PDB entry 2B5R | X-ray diffraction, 1.65 A resolution | chains A and C

[Chain A]
Name: Beta-lactamase TEM
Organism: Escherichia coli
Notes: EC 3.5.2.6
UniProt: P62593 (BLAT_ECOLI); residues 26-288 here correspond to UniProt positions 24-286 (UniProt number = residue number - 2)
Sequence (263 residues; row label = number of the first residue in the row):
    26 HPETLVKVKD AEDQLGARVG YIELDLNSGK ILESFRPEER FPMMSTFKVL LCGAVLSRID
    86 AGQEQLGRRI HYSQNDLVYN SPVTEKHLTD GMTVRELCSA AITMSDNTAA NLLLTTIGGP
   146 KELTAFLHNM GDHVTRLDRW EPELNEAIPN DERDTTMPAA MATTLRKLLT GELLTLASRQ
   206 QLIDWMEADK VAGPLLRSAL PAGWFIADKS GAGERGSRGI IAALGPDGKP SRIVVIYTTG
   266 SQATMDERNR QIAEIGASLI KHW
Disulfide bonds: C77-C123
Construct notes: engineered mutation I84 (Val82 in P62593), Y104 (Glu102 in P62593), N105 (Tyr103 in P62593)
UniProt features mapped onto this chain:
  - active site: S70 (Acyl-ester intermediate), E168 (Proton acceptor)
  - binding site (substrate): K234 to G236

[Chain C]
Name: Beta-lactamase inhibitory protein
Organism: Streptomyces clavuligerus
UniProt: P35804 (BLIP_STRCL); residues 1001-1165 here correspond to UniProt positions 37-201 (UniProt number = residue number - 964)
Sequence (165 residues; each row starts with the number of its first residue):
  1001 AGVMTGAKFT QIQFGMTRQQ VLDIAGAENC ETGGSFGDSI HCRGHAAGDY YAYATFGFTS
  1061 AAADAKVDSK SQEKLLAPSA PTLTLAKFNQ VTVGMTRAQV LATVGQGSCT TWSEYYPAYP
  1121 STAGVTLSLS CFDVDGYSST GFYRGSAHLW FTDGVLQGKR QWDLV
Disulfide bonds: C1109-C1131

[How chain A and chain C interact]
Pairs across the interface (54):
  S70(A) - Y1050(C)  hydrogen bond
  K73(A) - Y1050(C)
  Q99(A) - H1148(C)
  Q99(A) - W1150(C)
  N100(A) - W1150(C)
  N100(A) - R1160(C)  hydrogen bond (backbone-side chain)
  L102(A) - W1162(C)
  V103(A) - W1112(C)
  V103(A) - W1162(C)  hydrophobic
  Y104(A) - E1073(C)
  Y104(A) - G1141(C)
  Y104(A) - Y1143(C)  hydrogen bond (side chain-backbone)
  N105(A) - Y1050(C)
  N105(A) - E1073(C)  hydrogen bond (backbone-side chain)
  N105(A) - K1074(C)  hydrogen bond
  N105(A) - G1141(C)  hydrogen bond (side chain-backbone)
  S106(A) - Y1053(C)
  S106(A) - E1073(C)  hydrogen bond (backbone-side chain)
  P107(A) - F1036(C)
  P107(A) - Y1053(C)
  V108(A) - S1035(C)
  E110(A) - S1071(C)  hydrogen bond
  E110(A) - S1113(C)
  K111(A) - S1035(C)
  K111(A) - F1036(C)  hydrogen bond (side chain-backbone)
  K111(A) - G1037(C)
  K111(A) - S1039(C)  hydrogen bond
  H112(A) - S1035(C)  hydrogen bond (side chain-backbone)
  T114(A) - Y1115(C)
  M129(A) - F1036(C)  hydrophobic
  M129(A) - Y1051(C)
  S130(A) - D1049(C)  hydrogen bond
  S130(A) - Y1050(C)
  N132(A) - Y1050(C)  hydrogen bond
  E166(A) - Y1050(C)
  P167(A) - W1162(C)
  E168(A) - W1162(C)
  N170(A) - Y1050(C)  hydrogen bond
  K215(A) - R1043(C)
  V216(A) - G1048(C)
  V216(A) - D1049(C)
  K234(A) - D1049(C)  salt bridge
  S235(A) - D1049(C)  hydrogen bond
  G236(A) - D1049(C)
  A237(A) - Y1050(C)
  A237(A) - F1142(C)
  G238(A) - F1142(C)
  E239(A) - R1144(C)  salt bridge
  R240(A) - R1144(C)
  R243(A) - A1047(C)  hydrogen bond (side chain-backbone)
  R243(A) - G1048(C)
  R243(A) - D1049(C)  salt bridge
  M270(A) - A1047(C)
  N274(A) - A1047(C)  hydrogen bond (side chain-backbone)
Interface residues without a listed pair, chain A (36 interface residues in all): E171, P219
Interface residues without a listed pair, chain C (31 interface residues in all): D1038, H1041, T1055, S1128, S1146, K1159

[Overview]
The interface between chain A and chain C involves 36 residues on one side and 31 on the other, with 17
hydrogen bonds and 3 salt bridges. Polar pairs include K234(A)-D1049(C), E239(A)-R1144(C) and
R243(A)-D1049(C).
Chain A is Beta-lactamase TEM (Escherichia coli) and chain C is Beta-lactamase inhibitory protein
(Streptomyces clavuligerus); the structure, 1B Lactamase / B Lactamase Inhibitor, was determined by X-ray
diffraction.
